9BHW - chains A and B of the 4 polymer chains in the assembly; structure by electron microscopy, 2.72 A resolution.

[Chain A]
Protein: CiSeptin-7
From: Ciona intestinalis
UniProt: H2Y169 (H2Y169_CIOIN); aligned to UniProt positions 14-413 over residues 10-409 (the alignment contains insertions or deletions, so no single offset holds)
Sequence (419 residues; row label = number of the first residue in the row):
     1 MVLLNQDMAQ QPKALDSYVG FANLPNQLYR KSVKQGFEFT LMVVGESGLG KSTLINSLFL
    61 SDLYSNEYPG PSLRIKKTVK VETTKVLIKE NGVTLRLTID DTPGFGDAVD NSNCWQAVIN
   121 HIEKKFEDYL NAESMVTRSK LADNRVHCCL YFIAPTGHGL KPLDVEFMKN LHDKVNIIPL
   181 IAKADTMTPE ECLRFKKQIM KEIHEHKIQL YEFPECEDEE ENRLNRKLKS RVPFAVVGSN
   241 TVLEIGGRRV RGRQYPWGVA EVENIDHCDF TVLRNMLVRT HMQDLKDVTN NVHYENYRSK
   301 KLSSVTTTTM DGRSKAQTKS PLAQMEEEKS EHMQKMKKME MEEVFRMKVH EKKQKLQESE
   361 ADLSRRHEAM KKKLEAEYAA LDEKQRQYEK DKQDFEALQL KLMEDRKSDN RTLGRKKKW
Disordered / not traced: 1-35, 65-77, 135-141, 217-224, 305-419
Construct notes: expression tag (1-9, 410-419)
Small-molecule neighbours:
  - GDP (guanosine-5'-diphosphate), molecule 1: Ser47, Gly48, Leu49, Gly50, Lys51, Ser52, Thr53, Lys183, Asp185, Val236, Val237, Gly238, Arg253, Tyr255
  - GDP, molecule 2: Thr156, His158, Thr186, Glu191, Arg194

[Chain B]
Protein: Neuronal-specific septin-3
From: Ciona intestinalis
UniProt: F7AQE7 (F7AQE7_CIOIN); residue numbers follow UniProt; this construct covers 1-356
Sequence (364 residues; each row starts with the number of its first residue):
     1 MTTPLEGYVG IDTLTEQIRK KALRQGFEFN VMVVGSAGLG KSTLVNTIFK SKVSRRQPEE
    61 DYHTPSTVEI KTISHVIEEK GILLKLSVTD TPGFGDQVDN TNCWQPIMRH VNEQYEKYLN
   121 EEISIKRRKR IPDTRVHCCI YFIPPSGHSL RLVDIEVMKR LVEIVNVIPV IAKSDSLTLE
   181 ERERFKATIQ QQLIEHNIRV YPDLENLDVD DETERQRNLK LKERLPFAIV GSSTTHQVGS
   241 KAVLGRKAGW GVIEVENDAH CEFNHLRNMI IRTNLQDLKE VTAQVHYELY RHRRLETLKK
   301 VPLDSVGSTP SSPSYDITNS EPNHKKVANT PKLGETGKAI AASQKEVVEA LSESKIWSHP
   361 QFEK
Disordered / not traced: 1, 301-364
Construct notes: expression tag (357-364)
Small-molecule neighbours:
  - GDP (guanosine-5'-diphosphate), molecule 1: Ser36, Ala37, Gly38, Leu39, Gly40, Lys41, Ser42, Thr43, Arg56, Pro58, Lys173, Asp175, Val230, Gly231, Arg246
  - GDP, molecule 2: Ser146, His148, Ser176, Glu181, Arg184

[Interface between chain A and chain B]
Contacting residue pairs - 55 pairs, chain A then chain B:
  Glu46(A) with Arg151(B), salt bridge
  Ser47(A) with Ser146(B), hydrogen bond (backbone-side chain); His148(B)
  Gly48(A) with Ser146(B); His148(B)
  Asp107(A) with Leu152(B)
  Val109(A) with Asn100(B), hydrogen bond (backbone-backbone); Leu152(B), hydrophobic; Val153(B), hydrophobic
  Asp110(A) with Val98(B); Asp99(B)
  Asn111(A) with Val98(B), hydrogen bond (backbone-backbone)
  Ser112(A) with Val98(B); Asp99(B)
  Pro155(A) with Lys173(B), hydrogen bond (backbone-side chain)
  Thr156(A) with Ala37(B); Gly38(B); Lys173(B)
  His158(A) with Gly38(B); Arg56(B); Tyr62(B)
  Lys161(A) with Ala37(B); Asp96(B), salt bridge
  Pro162(A) with Thr64(B); Asp96(B)
  Lys183(A) with Pro145(B), hydrogen bond (side chain-backbone)
  Asp185(A) with Trp250(B)
  Thr186(A) with Ser176(B); Arg246(B)
  Thr188(A) with Arg246(B); Lys247(B)
  Glu191(A) with Arg246(B), salt bridge
  Gln198(A) with Asp61(B), hydrogen bond
  Arg253(A) with Ser176(B), hydrogen bond (side chain-backbone); Thr178(B); Glu181(B), salt bridge
  Gln254(A) with Thr178(B)
  Tyr255(A) with Asp175(B); Ser176(B), hydrogen bond (side chain-backbone); Leu177(B); Thr178(B)
  Pro256(A) with Leu179(B), hydrophobic; Ala259(B); His260(B)
  Trp257(A) with Asp175(B); Trp250(B); Gly251(B); Val252(B); Ile253(B); His260(B)
  Gly258(A) with Trp250(B)
  Val259(A) with Trp250(B)
  Ala260(A) with Trp250(B), hydrophobic
  His267(A) with Gly249(B); Trp250(B)
Other interface residues (no listed pair), chain A (34 interface residues in all): Ala108, Trp115, Leu163, Met187, Pro189, Arg194
Other interface residues (no listed pair), chain B (36 interface residues in all): Pro58, Glu59, Thr101, Arg182

[In short]
34 residues of chain A face 36 of chain B across their interface; the contacts include 8 hydrogen bonds and 4
salt bridges. Polar contacts include Glu46(A)-Arg151(B), Lys161(A)-Asp96(B) and Glu191(A)-Arg246(B). GDP is
bound between chain A and chain B.
Here chain A is CiSeptin-7 and chain B is Neuronal-specific septin-3, both from Ciona intestinalis. Entry 9BHW
(Septin Tetrameric Complex SEPT7/SEPT9 of Ciona intestinalis by Cryo-EM) was determined by electron
microscopy, deposited together with 9BHT.
